8AC3 - chains Q and O of the 20 polymer chains in the assembly; structure by electron microscopy, 2.80 A resolution.

== Chain Q ==
Molecule: YALI0F24673p
From: Yarrowia lipolytica
UniProtKB: Q6C0H4 (Q6C0H4_YARLI); residues 11-147 here correspond to UniProt positions 1-137 (UniProt number = residue number - 10)
Sequence (137 residues; each row starts with the number of its first residue):
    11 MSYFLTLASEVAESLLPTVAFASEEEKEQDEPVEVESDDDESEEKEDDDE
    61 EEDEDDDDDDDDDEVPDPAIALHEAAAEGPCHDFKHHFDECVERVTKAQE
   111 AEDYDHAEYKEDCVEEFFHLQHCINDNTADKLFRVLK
Not modelled in the structure: 11-75, 147
Cystine bridges: Cys-91/Cys-133, Cys-101/Cys-123

== Chain O ==
Molecule: YALI0A17468p
From: Yarrowia lipolytica
UniProtKB: Q6CGP7 (Q6CGP7_YARLI); residues 1-330 here = UniProt positions 1-330
Sequence (330 residues; numbered 1 to 330; the number before each row is that of its first residue):
     1 MRRRRIGVWPENRRVSRLWVSLSPRSCVTCPVPTNQNPPINNHHTPILTQ
    51 MFKAIPLRQALLGISSAVCAGATTTYYYTTKAEAMTAAEHGLHPAEYPWP
   101 QNGMLSTFDHASLRRGYQVYKEVCAACHSLDRIAWRNLVGVTHTTDEAKA
   151 FAEELEYDDEPDDEGNPRKRPGKLADYIPGPYPNEQAARAANQGALPPDL
   201 SLIAKARHGGADYIFALLTGYPDEPPAGVVLAPGMNYNPYFPGGGIGMAR
   251 TLFDGVVEYEDGTPATTSQMAKDVAAFLTWAAEPEHDERKKLGLKAIIVI
   301 SAMLGLSVYIKKFKWSPIKNRKFIYNPPKN
Not modelled in the structure: 1-84, 329-330
Bound ions: heme c Fe: His-128, Met-248
Residues lining bound ligands:
  - heme c (HEC): Val-119, Val-123, Cys-124, Cys-127, His-128, Asn-192, Ala-195, Leu-196, Pro-197, Pro-198, Leu-200, Ile-203, Arg-207, Tyr-213, Ile-214, Leu-217, Leu-218, Phe-241, Ile-246, Gly-247, Met-248, Thr-251, Leu-252, Val-274, Leu-278
  - phosphatidylethanolamine (PTY): Leu-292, Lys-295, Ala-296, Val-299, Ile-300, Met-303

== Interface between chain Q and chain O ==
Residue-residue contacts (38):
  Asp-77(Q) with Asp-254(O); Thr-266(O); Thr-267(O); Ser-268(O), hydrogen bond (side chain-backbone)
  Pro-78(Q) with Thr-266(O)
  Ala-79(Q) with Ser-268(O)
  Val-105(Q) with Ala-227(O); Gly-228(O)
  Gln-109(Q) with Gly-228(O)
  Glu-121(Q) with Gly-228(O)
  Asp-122(Q) with Ala-227(O)
  Cys-123(Q) with Ala-227(O), hydrogen bond (backbone-backbone)
  Val-124(Q) with Ala-88(O), hydrophobic; Val-229(O), hydrophobic; Tyr-237(O)
  Phe-127(Q) with Pro-222(O), hydrophobic; Pro-226(O), hydrophobic; Pro-239(O), hydrophobic
  Phe-128(Q) with Ala-87(O); Ala-88(O); Gly-91(O); Leu-92(O); Tyr-237(O); Pro-239(O), hydrophobic
  Gln-131(Q) with Leu-92(O)
  His-132(Q) with His-93(O), hydrogen bond
  Asn-135(Q) with Ala-95(O); Tyr-240(O), hydrogen bond
  Ala-139(Q) with Tyr-97(O), hydrophobic
  Asp-140(Q) with Pro-98(O)
  Leu-142(Q) with Phe-215(O), hydrophobic
  Phe-143(Q) with Tyr-97(O), hydrophobic; Pro-98(O); Trp-99(O), hydrophobic; Phe-215(O), hydrophobic; Lys-272(O)
  Leu-146(Q) with Gln-269(O); Lys-272(O)
Other interface residues (no listed pair), chain Q (23 interface residues in all): Pro-76, Phe-98, Val-102, Thr-106
Other interface residues (no listed pair), chain O (25 interface residues in all): Glu-96

== Summary ==
23 residues of chain Q and 25 residues of chain O are in contact; the contacts include 4 hydrogen bonds. Polar
contacts include Asp-77(Q)/Ser-268(O), His-132(Q)/His-93(O) and Asn-135(Q)/Tyr-240(O). Bound to chain O:
phosphatidylethanolamine and heme c. His-128(O) and Met-248(O) form the heme c Fe site.
Here chain Q is YALI0F24673p and chain O is YALI0A17468p, both from Yarrowia lipolytica. Entry 8AC3 (Complex
III2 from Yarrowia lipolytica, apo, int-position) was determined by electron microscopy together with 8AB6,
8AB7, 8AB8, 8AB9, 8ABA, 8ABB and 11 further entries from the same study.
